PDB entry 8W9S | X-ray diffraction, 2.09 A resolution | chains B and C of the 4 polymer chains in the assembly

== Chain B ==
Molecule: RifT
From: Amycolatopsis mediterranei S699
UniProt: O52542 (O52542_AMYMD); residues 350-603 here correspond to UniProt positions 2-255 (UniProt number = residue number - 348)
Amino-acid sequence (256 residues; each row starts with the number of its first residue):
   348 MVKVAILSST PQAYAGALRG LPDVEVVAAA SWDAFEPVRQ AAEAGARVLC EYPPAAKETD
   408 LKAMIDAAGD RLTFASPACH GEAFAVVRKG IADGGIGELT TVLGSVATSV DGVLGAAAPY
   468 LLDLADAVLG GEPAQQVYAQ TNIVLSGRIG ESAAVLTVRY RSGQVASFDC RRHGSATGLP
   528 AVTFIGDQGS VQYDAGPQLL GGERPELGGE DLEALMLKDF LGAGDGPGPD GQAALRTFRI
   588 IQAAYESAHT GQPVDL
Disordered / not traced: 348, 494-495
Construct notes: initiating methionine (348); expression tag (349)

== Chain C ==
Molecule: NADH-dependent dihydrogenase
From: Amycolatopsis mediterranei S699
UniProt: O52541 (O52541_AMYMD); numbering as in UniProt (aligned over 1-342)
Amino-acid sequence (342 residues; row label = number of the first residue in the row):
     1 MAPTGGVGES RYVKTLRQLE VALIGAGLIA RLHLEAWLGA GAAVRVYSDD GRSRELAAEF
    61 GAKAAGSLEE ALDGADAVDI CTPTASHHEI ALTAIAAGVG VVCEKPLAAS AEEAEEIVTA
   121 AERAGVRLYA AHDVRFAAPY ARLHELVASG RLGEGALGRF SFSAYHPRPW TGHASARSGG
   181 ILTDQLLHGA DLAHWVFGDV VRVHACYQGD IATPAPEGAV ATGTAVLTHA SGAISQVVSR
   241 WTATPRPPVR VAFHVSGTGG SVSYDSEWPQ EVRVVDGGAG NFAYGGPSVF DTEMREFATA
   301 FAGGPEPRIG AKDALAAVRI IHAAAESAWT GRAVELPVRG AA
Disordered / not traced: 1-16, 339-342
Ligand contacts: 34a-Deoxy-rifamycin W (US6; (7E,9S,10S,11R,12R,13R,14R,15R,16S,17S,18E,20Z)-2,4,10,12,14,16-hexahydroxy-3,7,9,11,13,15,17,21-octamethyl-23-azatricyclo[22.3.1.05,27]octacosa-1,3,5(27),7,18,20,24-heptaene-6,22,26,28-tetrone): L28, I29, L32, D133, V134, A137, F162, S163, A164, H166, P167, R168, D184, Q185, H188, W241, V249, V251, V289, F290

== Interface between chain B and chain C ==
Residue-residue contacts (59):
  E429(B) with Y284(C)
  A430(B) with E271(C); V272(C), hydrophobic; Y284(C)
  V433(B) with F282(C); A283(C)
  V434(B) with V272(C), hydrophobic; F282(C)
  G437(B) with N281(C), hydrogen bond (backbone-side chain); F282(C)
  I438(B) with F282(C)
  D440(B) with N281(C)
  G442(B) with A279(C); N281(C)
  Q535(B) with G277(C)
  G536(B) with D276(C); G277(C)
  S537(B) with V274(C); V275(C), hydrogen bond (backbone-backbone); D276(C), hydrogen bond
  V538(B) with R273(C); F282(C), hydrophobic
  Q539(B) with E271(C); V272(C); R273(C), hydrogen bond (backbone-backbone); V275(C)
  Y540(B) with E271(C)
  D541(B) with Q270(C); E271(C), hydrogen bond (backbone-backbone)
  P544(B) with Q270(C); E271(C)
  Q545(B) with W268(C); Q270(C), hydrogen bond (backbone-side chain)
  L546(B) with A138(C); P139(C), hydrophobic; R142(C); Y264(C); W268(C)
  L547(B) with P139(C); R142(C); L143(C); F253(C), hydrophobic; V262(C), hydrophobic; S263(C); Y264(C), hydrophobic
  G548(B) with S261(C); V262(C); S263(C), hydrogen bond (backbone-backbone); W268(C)
  G549(B) with S261(C); S263(C)
  E550(B) with G260(C); S261(C), hydrogen bond (side chain-backbone)
  E553(B) with R142(C), salt bridge; L146(C)
  L554(B) with R142(C), hydrogen bond (backbone-side chain)
  G556(B) with E271(C), hydrogen bond (backbone-side chain)
  E557(B) with E271(C); Y284(C)
Other interface residues (no listed pair), chain B (28 interface residues in all): I443, R551
Other interface residues (no listed pair), chain C (27 interface residues in all): R151, P269

== Summary ==
28 residues of chain B face 27 of chain C across their interface, with 10 hydrogen bonds and 1 salt bridge.
Among the polar pairs are E553(B)-R142(C), G437(B)-N281(C) and S537(B)-D276(C). Chain C binds
34a-Deoxy-rifamycin W.
Here chain B is RifT and chain C is NADH-dependent dihydrogenase, both from Amycolatopsis mediterranei S699.
Entry 8W9S (NAD-dependent dehydrogenase) was determined by X-ray diffraction.
